7PAQ - chains r and 3 of the 56 polymer chains in the assembly; structure by electron microscopy, 8.90 A resolution (very low resolution: no residue pairs are listed; an interface is given only as per-side residue counts).

[Chain r]
Protein: 50S ribosomal protein L22
Organism: Mycoplasma pneumoniae M129
UniProt: P75575 (RL22_MYCPN); residue numbers follow UniProt; this construct covers 1-159
Chain sequence (159 residues; numbered 1 to 159; the number before each row is that of its first residue):
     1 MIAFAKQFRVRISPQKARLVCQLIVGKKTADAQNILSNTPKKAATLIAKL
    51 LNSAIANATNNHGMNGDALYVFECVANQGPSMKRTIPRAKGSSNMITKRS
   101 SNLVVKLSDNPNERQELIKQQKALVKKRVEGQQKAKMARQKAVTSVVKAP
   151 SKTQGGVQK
Unresolved in the structure: 140-159
Disulfides: Cys21-Cys74
Curated features (UniProtKB/Swiss-Prot):
  - natural variant: Pro111 to Arg114 (deletion: After 48 telithromycin passages), Asn112 (N112R: After 37 telithromycin passages), Arg114 (R114T: After 20 and 32 telithromycin passages)

[Chain 3]
Molecule: 23S ribosomal RNA
Organism: Mycoplasma pneumoniae M129
Sequence (2907 nucleotides; numbered 1 to 2907; the number before each row is that of its first residue):
     1 UACAAUAAGUUACUAAGGGCUUAUGGUGGAUGCCUUGGCACUAAUAGGCG
    51 AUGAAGGACGUGUUAACCUGCGAUAAGCUUCGGGUAGGUGGUAAGAACCU
   101 CAGAUCCGGAGAUUUCCGAAUGGAGCAAUCCGGUAGUUGGAAACAGCUAU
   151 CAUUAAUUGAUGAAUAAAUAGUCAAUUAAAGCAAUACGUGGUGAAGUGAA
   201 ACAUCUCAGUAGCCACAGGAAAAGAAAACGAAUGUGAUUCCGUGUGUAGU
   251 GGCGAGCGAAAGCGGAACAGGCCAAACUUAUCAUUAGAUAGGGGUUGUAG
   301 GGCUUGCAAUGUGGACUUGAAAACGAUAGAAGAAGCUGUUGGAAAGCAGC
   351 GCGCAAAAGGGUGAUAGCCCCGUAUUUGAAAUUGUUUUCAUACCUAGCGA
   401 GAUCCCUGAGUAGCUCGGAAAACGUUAUUUUGAGUGAAUCUGCCCAGACC
   451 AUUGGGUAAGCCUAAAUACUAAUUAGUGACCGAUAGCGAAACAGUACCGU
   501 GAGGGAAAGGUGAAAAGAACCCAGAGAUGGGAGUGAAAUAGAUUCUGAAA
   551 CCAUAUGCCUACAACGUGUCAGAGCACAUUAAUGUGUGAUGGCGUGCGUU
   601 UUGAAGUAUGAGCCGGCGAGUUAUGAUAGCAAGCGUUAGUUAACCAGGAG
   651 AUGGGGAGCUGUAGCGAAAGCGAGUUUUAAAAGAGCGUUUGUUUGUUAUU
   701 AUAGACCCGAAACGGGUUGAGCUAGUCAUGAGCAGGUUGAAGGUUGAGUA
   751 ACAUCAACUGGAGGACCGAACCGACUCUCGUUGAAACGAUAGCGGAUGAC
   801 UUGUGAUUAGGGGUGAAAUUCCAAUCGAAAUCCGUGAUAGCUGGUUCUCG
   851 UCGAAAUAGCUUUAAGGCUAGCGUGAGAUCACAAAUAAGUGGAGGUAAAG
   901 CUACUGAAUGUAUGAUGGCGCCACCUAGGCGUACUGAAUACAAUUAAACU
   951 CUGAAUGCCAUUUAUUUUAUUCUCGCAGUCAGACAGUGGGGGAUAAGCUU
  1001 CAUUGUCAAGAGGGGAAGAGCCCAGAUCAUUAAAUAAGGUCCCCAAAAUA
  1051 UACUAAGUGGAAAAGGAUGUGAAAGUGCUAAAACAGCAAGGAUGUUGGCU
  1101 UAGAAGCAGCCAUCGUUUAAAGAGUGCGUAACAGCUCACUUGUCGAGUGU
  1151 UUUUGCGCCGAAGAUGUAACGGGGCUAAGUAUAUUACCGAAUUUAUGGAU
  1201 AAGAUUUAUAUCUUGUGGUAGACGAGCGUUGUAUUGGAGUUGAAGUCAAA
  1251 GCGUGAGCAUUGGUGGAUCCAAUACAAGUGAGAAUGCCGGCAUGAGUAAC
  1301 GCUUGGGAGUGAGAAUCUCCCAAACCGAUUGACUAAGGUUUCCUGGACCA
  1351 GGGUCGUCCUUCCAGGGUUAGUCUGGACCUAAGCUGAGGCUGAAAAGCGU
  1401 AGGCGAUGGACAACAGGUUAAUAUUCCUGUACUUACAGUUAGACUGAUGG
  1451 AGUGACAAAGAAGGUUUUCCACCCCCAUAAUUGGAUUUGGGGAUAAAUCA
  1501 UAAGGUGGUACAAUAGGCAAAUCCGUUGUGCAUAACAUUGAGUGAUGAUG
  1551 UCGAGUGAAUGAGUGAUCAAGUAGCGAAGGUGGUAUUAAUCAUGCUUUCA
  1601 AGAAAAGCUUCUAGGGUUAAUCUAGCUGUAACCAGUACCGAGAACGAACA
  1651 CACGUAGUCAAGGAGAGGAUCCUAAGGUUAGCGAGUGAACUAUAGCCAAG
  1701 GAACUCUGCAAAUUAACCCCGUAAGUUAGCGAGAAGGGGUGCUUAUGUAA
  1751 AAGUAAGCCGCAGUGAAGAACGAGGGGGGACUGUUUAACUAAAACACAAC
  1801 UCUAUGCCAAACCGUAAGGUGAUGUAUAUGGGGUGACACCUGCCCAGUGC
  1851 UGGAAGGUUAAAGAAGGAGGUUAGCGCAAGCGAAGCUUUUAACUGAAGCC
  1901 CCAGUGAACGGCGGCCGUAACUAUAACGGUCCUAAGGUAGCGAAAUUCCU
  1951 AGUCGGGUAAAUUCCGUCCCGCUUGAAUGGUGUAACCAUCUCUUGACUGU
  2001 CUCGGCUAUAGACUCGGUGAAAUCCAGGUACGGGUGAAGACACCCGUUAG
  2051 GCGCAACGGGACGGAAAGACCCCGUGAAGCUUUACUGUAGCUUAAUAUUG
  2101 AUCAGGACAUUAUCAUGUAGAGAAUAGGUAGGAGCAAUCGAUGCAAGUUC
  2151 GCUAGGACUUGUUGAUGCGAAAGGUGGAAUACUACCCUUGGUUGUGUGCU
  2201 GUUCUAAUUGGUAACUGUUAUCCAGUUUCAAGACAGUGUUAGGUGGGCAG
  2251 UUUGACUGGGGCGGUCGCCUCCUAAAAGGUAACGGAGGCGUACAAAGGUA
  2301 CCUUCAGUACGGUUGGAAAUCGUAUGUAGAGUGUAAUGGUGUAAGGGUGC
  2351 UUGACUGUGAGACAUACAGGUCGAACAGGUGAGAAAUCAGGUCAUAGUGA
  2401 UCCGGUGGUCCAGUAUGGAAUGGCCAUCGCUCAACGGAUAAAAGCUACUC
  2451 CGGGGAUAACAGGCUGAUACUGCCCAAGAGUUCAUAUCGACGGCAGUGUU
  2501 UGGCACCUCGAUGUCGACUCAUCUCAUCCUCGAGCUGAAGCAGGUUCGAA
  2551 GGGUUCGGCUGUUCGCCGAUUAAAGAGAUACGUGAGUUGGGUUCAAACCG
  2601 UCGUGAGACAGGUUGGUCCCUAUCUAUUGUGCCCGUAGGAAGAUUGAAGA
  2651 GUGUUGCUUCUAGUACGAGAGGACCGAAGCGAGGACACCUCUUAUGCUCC
  2701 AGUUGUAGCGCCAGCUGCACCGCUGGGUAGUAACGUGUCUAUUAGAUAAA
  2751 CGCUGAAAGCAUCUAAGUGUGAAACUAUCUCAAAGAUUAAUCUUCCCAUU
  2801 UCGCAAGAAAGUAAGAGCCGUCAAAGACGAUGACGUUGAUAGGUUACAGG
  2851 UGUAAGCAUAGUGAUAUGUUGAGCUGAGUAAUACUAAUUGCUCGAGGACU
  2901 UAUUGGA
Unresolved in the structure: 1-7, 923-927, 1560-1569, 2901-2907

[Interface between chain r and chain 3]
At this resolution (9 A) residue pairs are not listed: 54 residues of chain r and 53 of chain 3 lie at the interface.

[Summary]
The interface between chain r and chain 3 involves 54 residues on one side and 53 on the other.
Chain r is 50S ribosomal protein L22 and chain 3 is 23S ribosomal RNA, both from Mycoplasma pneumoniae M129;
the structure, 70S ribosome with EF-G, A/P- and P/E-site tRNAs in Mycoplasma pneumoniae cells, was determined
by electron microscopy together with 7OOC, 7OOD, 7P6Z, 7PAH, 7PAI, 7PAJ and 23 further entries from the same
study.
